PDB entry 7XUZ | X-ray diffraction, 3.59 A resolution | chains G and J of the 10 polymer chains in the assembly

# Chain G
Molecule: myocyte-specific enhancer factor 2A isoform X4
Organism: Homo sapiens
Reference sequence: A0A6J2KXN9 (A0A6J2KXN9_9CHIR); residues 1-95 here = UniProt positions 1-95
Sequence (97 residues; numbered -1 to 95; the number before each row is that of its first residue; numbers below 1 keep their minus sign (Gly-1 is residue -1)):
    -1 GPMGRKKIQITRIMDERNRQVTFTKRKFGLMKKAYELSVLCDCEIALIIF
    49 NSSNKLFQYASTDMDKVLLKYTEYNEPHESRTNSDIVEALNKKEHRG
Not modelled in the structure: -1 to 3, 60-61, 88-95
Differences from the reference sequence: expression tag (-1 to 0)

# Chain J
Molecule: 15-nt DNA strand
Sequence (15 nucleotides; each row starts with the number of its first residue):
     2 TCTTATAAATAGTTT
Not modelled in the structure: 15-16

# Chain G / chain J interface
Pairs across the interface (12):
  Lys4(G) - DA12(J)  hydrogen bond to the phosphate
  Lys4(G) - DG13(J)  hydrogen bond to the phosphate
  Lys4(G) - DT14(J)  salt bridge to the phosphate
  Ile6(G) - DA12(J)  phosphate contact
  Ile6(G) - DG13(J)  phosphate contact
  Arg24(G) - DT11(J)  phosphate contact
  Arg24(G) - DA12(J)  salt bridge to the phosphate
  Gly27(G) - DT11(J)  phosphate contact
  Lys30(G) - DA10(J)  phosphate contact
  Lys31(G) - DA9(J)  phosphate contact
  Lys31(G) - DA10(J)  salt bridge to the phosphate
  Glu34(G) - DA10(J)  phosphate contact
Also at the interface, not in a pair above, chain G (10 interface residues in all): Asn16, Thr20, Lys23

# Summary
The interface between chain G and chain J involves 10 residues on one side and 6 on the other, with 2 hydrogen
bonds and 3 salt bridges. Polar pairs include Lys4(G)-DA12(J), Lys4(G)-DG13(J) and Lys4(G)-DT14(J).
Here chain G is myocyte-specific enhancer factor 2A isoform X4 (Homo sapiens) and chain J is a 15-nt DNA
strand. Entry 7XUZ (Crystal structure of a HDAC4-MEF2A-DNA ternary complex) was determined by X-ray
diffraction.
